Entry 2PUN (X-ray diffraction, 2.30 A resolution); this record covers chains A and B.

== Chain A (and B) ==
Molecule: Methylthioribose kinase
From: Bacillus subtilis
Notes: EC 2.7.1.100; chain B of this document is another copy of the same molecule, construct and numbering; everything in this record applies to it too
UniProt: O31663 (MTNK_BACSU); numbering as in UniProt (aligned over 1-397)
Chain sequence (397 residues; numbered 1 to 397; the number before each row is that of its first residue):
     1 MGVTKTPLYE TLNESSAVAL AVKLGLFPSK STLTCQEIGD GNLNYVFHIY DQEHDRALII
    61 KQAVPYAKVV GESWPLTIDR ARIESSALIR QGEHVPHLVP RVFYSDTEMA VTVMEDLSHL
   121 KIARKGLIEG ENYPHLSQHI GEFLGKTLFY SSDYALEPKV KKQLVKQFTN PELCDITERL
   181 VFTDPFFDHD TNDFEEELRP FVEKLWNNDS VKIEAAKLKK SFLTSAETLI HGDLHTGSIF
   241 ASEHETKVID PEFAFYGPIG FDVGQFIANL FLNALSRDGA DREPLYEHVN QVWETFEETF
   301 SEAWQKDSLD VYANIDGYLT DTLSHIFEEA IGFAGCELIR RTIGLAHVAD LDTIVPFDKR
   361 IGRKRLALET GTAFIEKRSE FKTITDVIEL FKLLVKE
Disordered / not traced: 1-5, 26-32, 52-55, 397 (chain B: 1-6, 30-31, 54-55, 66-73, 397)
Curated features (UniProtKB/Swiss-Prot):
  - binding site (ATP): N44, K61, E115 to L117, D250 to E252
  - binding site (substrate): D233, R340
Metal / ion sites: Mg2+: D250, E252 (together with AMP-PCP)
Residues lining bound ligands:
  - AMP-PCP (ACP; phosphomethylphosphonic acid adenylate ester): I38, G39, D40, G41, N44, V46, I59, K61, M114, E115, D116, L117, S118, I122, F240, I249, D250, E252
  - CPS (3-[(3-cholamidopropyl)dimethylammonio]-1-propanesulfonate): K377, E380, F381, D386, E389, L390, L393
  - 5-S-methyl-5-thio-alpha-D-ribofuranose (SR1): W74, I176, L180, D233, H235, F253, R340, R341, L345, A346

== Interface between chain A and chain B ==
Residue-residue contacts (63; chain A residue first):
  D153(A) - L223(B)
  D153(A) - T224(B)
  Y154(A) - K220(B)
  P158(A) - E178(B)
  P158(A) - L223(B)  hydrophobic
  K159(A) - P171(B)
  K161(A) - L223(B)  hydrogen bond (side chain-backbone)
  K161(A) - T224(B)
  K162(A) - P171(B)
  K162(A) - C174(B)
  K162(A) - E178(B)  salt bridge
  K166(A) - K166(B)
  K166(A) - T169(B)
  T169(A) - K166(B)
  P171(A) - K162(B)
  C174(A) - K162(B)
  E178(A) - P158(B)
  E178(A) - K162(B)  salt bridge
  F182(A) - Y312(B)  hydrogen bond (backbone-side chain)
  T183(A) - V311(B)
  T183(A) - Y312(B)
  F186(A) - Y312(B)
  F187(A) - V311(B)  hydrophobic
  F187(A) - Y312(B)  hydrophobic
  H189(A) - V311(B)
  D209(A) - I315(B)
  K212(A) - Y312(B)
  K212(A) - I315(B)
  I213(A) - I315(B)  hydrophobic
  I213(A) - Y318(B)  hydrophobic
  I213(A) - D321(B)
  A215(A) - Y312(B)
  A216(A) - Y312(B)  hydrophobic
  A216(A) - Y318(B)
  K217(A) - D321(B)  salt bridge
  K220(A) - Y154(B)
  K220(A) - E227(B)  salt bridge
  L223(A) - D153(B)
  L223(A) - K161(B)
  T224(A) - D153(B)
  T224(A) - T224(B)
  T224(A) - S225(B)
  T224(A) - A226(B)  hydrogen bond (backbone-backbone)
  S225(A) - T224(B)
  A226(A) - T224(B)  hydrogen bond (backbone-backbone)
  E227(A) - K220(B)  salt bridge
  E227(A) - T224(B)
  V311(A) - T183(B)
  V311(A) - F187(B)  hydrophobic
  Y312(A) - F182(B)  hydrogen bond (side chain-backbone)
  Y312(A) - T183(B)
  Y312(A) - F186(B)
  Y312(A) - F187(B)  hydrophobic
  Y312(A) - K212(B)
  Y312(A) - A215(B)
  Y312(A) - A216(B)  hydrophobic
  I315(A) - D209(B)
  I315(A) - K212(B)
  I315(A) - I213(B)  hydrophobic
  Y318(A) - I213(B)  hydrophobic
  Y318(A) - A216(B)
  D321(A) - K217(B)  salt bridge
  H325(A) - K220(B)
Also at the interface, not in a pair above, chain A (38 interface residues in all): D175, K219, D316, G317
Also at the interface, not in a pair above, chain B (40 interface residues in all): K159, Q163, E172, D175, H189, K219, D316, G317, H325

== In short ==
Chain A and chain B form an interface of 38 and 40 residues respectively, with 5 hydrogen bonds and 6 salt
bridges. Polar pairs include K162(A)-E178(B), K217(A)-D321(B) and K220(A)-E227(B). Ligands of chain A:
compound CPS, AMP-PCP and 5-S-methyl-5-thio-alpha-D-ribofuranose.
Both chains are Methylthioribose kinase (Bacillus subtilis). Entry 2PUN (Structures of 5-methylthioribose
kinase reveal substrate specificity and unusual mode of nucleotide binding) was determined by X-ray
diffraction, deposited together with 2PU8, 2PUI, 2PUL and 2PUP.
